Entry 6CQL (X-ray diffraction, 2.40 A resolution); this record covers chains A and E of the 5 polymer chains in the assembly.

[Chain A]
Molecule: HLA class II histocompatibility antigen, DR alpha chain
From: Homo sapiens
UniProt: P01903 (DRA_HUMAN); residues 1-182 here correspond to UniProt positions 26-207 (UniProt number = residue number + 25)
Chain sequence (182 residues; numbered 1 to 182; the number before each row is that of its first residue):
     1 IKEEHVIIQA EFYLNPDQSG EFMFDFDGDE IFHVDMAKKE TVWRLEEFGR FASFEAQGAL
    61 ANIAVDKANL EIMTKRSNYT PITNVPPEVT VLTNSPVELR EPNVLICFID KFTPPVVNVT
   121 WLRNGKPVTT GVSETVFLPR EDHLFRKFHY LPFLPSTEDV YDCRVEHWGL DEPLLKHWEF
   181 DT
Unresolved in the structure: 1-3, 182
Cystine bridges: Cys107-Cys163
Covalent attachments: N-acetylglucosamine (NAG) linked to Asn78, Asn118
Construct notes: conflict Thr182 (Ala207 in P01903)
Small-molecule neighbours: Mg2+ (MG): Trp43, Ser53, Phe54
Curated features (UniProtKB/Swiss-Prot):
  - region: Glu179 to Asp181 (Connecting peptide)
  - site: Gln9 (Self- and pathogen-derived peptide antigen), Gly49 (Self-peptide antigen), Phe51 (Self- and pathogen-derived peptide antigen), Ala52 (Self-peptide antigen), Ser53 (Self- and pathogen-derived peptide antigen), Glu55 (Pathogen-derived peptide antigen), Asn62 (Self- and pathogen-derived peptide antigen), Asn69 (Pathogen-derived peptide antigen), Arg76 (Self- and pathogen-derived peptide antigen)
  - glycosylation (N-linked (GlcNAc...) asparagine): Asn78, Asn118

[Chain E]
Molecule: F24 beta Chain
From: Homo sapiens
Chain sequence (245 residues; each row starts with the number of its first residue; note: 15 numbers in that range are skipped by the numbering (no residue carries them; nothing is unmodelled there)):
     1 EPEVTQTPSH QVTQMGQEVI LRCVPISNHL Y
    39 FYWYRQILGQ KVEFLVSFYN NEI
    66 SEKSEIFDDQ FSVERPDG
    85 SNFTLKIRST KLEDSAMYFC ASSRLAGGM
   117 DEQFFGPGTR LTVLEDLKNV FPPEVAVFEP SEAEISHTQK ATLVCLATGF YPDHVELSWW
   177 VNGKEVHSGV CTDPQPLKEQ PALNDSRYAL SSRLRVSATF WQNPRNHFRC QVQFYGLSEN
   237 DEWTQDRAKP VTQIVSAEAW GRAD
Unresolved in the structure: 1
Cystine bridges: Cys23-Cys104, Cys161-Cys226

[How chain A and chain E interact]
Pairs across the interface (7; chain A residue first):
  Gln57(A) with Ser66(E), hydrogen bond; Glu67(E)
  Ala61(A) with Tyr31(E)
  Ala64(A) with Tyr57(E), hydrophobic
  Val65(A) with Tyr57(E); Ala110(E), hydrophobic
  Ala68(A) with Tyr57(E)
Also at the interface, not in a pair above, chain A (6 interface residues in all): Glu55
Also at the interface, not in a pair above, chain E (6 interface residues in all): Asn58
From the paper, about this interface:
  - pairs named by the authors: Ala64(A)-Tyr57(E), Val65(A)-Tyr57(E), Ala68(A)-Tyr57(E), Ser66(E)-Gln57(A) (hydrogen bond), Glu67(E)-Gln57(A)

[Summary]
Chain A and chain E each contribute 6 residues to their interface, with 1 hydrogen bond. Its one
hydrogen-bonded contact is Gln57(A)-Ser66(E). The authors report contacts between Ala64(A) and Tyr57(E),
Val65(A) and Tyr57(E) and Ala68(A) and Tyr57(E) among others; a hydrogen bond between Ser66(E) and Gln57(A).
Chain A is HLA class II histocompatibility antigen, DR alpha chain and chain E is F24 beta Chain, both from
Homo sapiens; the structure, Crystal structure of F24 TCR -DR11-RQ13 peptide complex, was determined by X-ray
diffraction, deposited together with 6CPH, 6CPL, 6CPN, 6CPO, 6CQJ, 6CQN, 6CQQ and 6CQR.
